PDB entry 7KCG | X-ray diffraction, 1.87 A resolution | chain A

== Chain A ==
Name: 16 kDa salivary peptide
Organism: Culex quinquefasciatus
UniProtKB: Q6TRZ5 (Q6TRZ5_CULQU); residues 1-141 here correspond to UniProt positions 18-158 (UniProt number = residue number + 17)
Chain sequence (143 residues; each row starts with the number of its first residue; numbers below 1 keep their minus sign (His-1 is residue -1)):
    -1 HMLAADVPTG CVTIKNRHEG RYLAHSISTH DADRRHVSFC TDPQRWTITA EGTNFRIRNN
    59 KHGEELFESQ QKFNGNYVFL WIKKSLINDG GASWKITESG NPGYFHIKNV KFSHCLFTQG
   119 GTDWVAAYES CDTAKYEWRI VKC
Sequence notes: expression tag (-1 to 0)
Cystine bridges: Cys9-Cys141, Cys113-Cys129

== Overview ==
Chain A is 16 kDa salivary peptide (Culex quinquefasciatus); the structure, Salivary protein from Culex
quiquefasciatus that belongs to the Cysteine and Tryptophan-Rich (CWRC) family, was determined by X-ray
diffraction (same publication as 7KC8).
